1OH8 - chains B and E of the 4 polymer chains in the assembly; structure by X-ray diffraction, 2.90 A resolution.

== Chain B ==
Name: DNA mismatch repair protein muts
Organism: Escherichia coli
UniProt: P23909 (MUTS_ECOLI); residue numbers follow UniProt; this construct covers 1-800
Sequence (800 residues; each row starts with the number of its first residue):
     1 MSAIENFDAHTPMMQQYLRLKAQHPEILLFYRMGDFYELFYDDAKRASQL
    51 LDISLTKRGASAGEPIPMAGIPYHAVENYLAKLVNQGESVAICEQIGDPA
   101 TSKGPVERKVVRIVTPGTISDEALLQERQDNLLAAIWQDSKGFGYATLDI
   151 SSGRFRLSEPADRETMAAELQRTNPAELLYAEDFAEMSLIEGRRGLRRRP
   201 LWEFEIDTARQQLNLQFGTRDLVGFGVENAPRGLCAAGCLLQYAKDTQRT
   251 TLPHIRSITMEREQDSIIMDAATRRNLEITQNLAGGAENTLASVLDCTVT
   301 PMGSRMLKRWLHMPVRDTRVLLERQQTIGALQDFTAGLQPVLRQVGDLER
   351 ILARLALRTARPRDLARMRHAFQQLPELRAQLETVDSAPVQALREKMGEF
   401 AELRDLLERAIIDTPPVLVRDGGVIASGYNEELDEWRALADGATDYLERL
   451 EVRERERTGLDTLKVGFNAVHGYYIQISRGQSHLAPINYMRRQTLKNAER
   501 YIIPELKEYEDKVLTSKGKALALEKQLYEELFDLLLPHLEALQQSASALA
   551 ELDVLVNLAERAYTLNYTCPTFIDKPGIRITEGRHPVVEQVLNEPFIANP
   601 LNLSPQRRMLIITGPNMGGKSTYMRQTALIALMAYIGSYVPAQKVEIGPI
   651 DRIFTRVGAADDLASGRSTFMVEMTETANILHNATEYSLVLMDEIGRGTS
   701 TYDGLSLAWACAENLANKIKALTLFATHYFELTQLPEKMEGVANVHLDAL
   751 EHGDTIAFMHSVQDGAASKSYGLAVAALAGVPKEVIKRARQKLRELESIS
Not modelled in the structure: 1-13, 57-66, 95-107, 659-668
UniProt features mapped onto this chain:
  - binding site (ATP): Gly614 to Ser621
From the paper describing this entry:
  - binding site for the 31-nt DNA strand: Phe36, Glu38
  - mutagenesis - F36A: abolished binding to DNA (citing earlier work)
  - mutagenesis - E38A, E38Q: increased binding to homoduplex DNA (citing earlier work)

== Chain E ==
Molecule: 30-nt DNA strand
Sequence (30 nucleotides; numbered 1 to 30; the number before each row is that of its first residue):
     1 AGCTGCCAGGCACCAGTGTCAGCGTCCTAT
Not modelled in the structure: 15-30

== How chain B and chain E interact ==
Pairs across the interface (10):
  Arg32(B) with DC3(E), salt bridge to the phosphate
  Arg108(B) with DG2(E), salt bridge to the phosphate
  Asn468(B) with DG5(E), sugar contact; DC6(E), hydrogen bond to the phosphate
  Ala469(B) with DG5(E), phosphate contact
  Leu495(B) with DC6(E), phosphate contact; DC7(E), phosphate contact
  Lys496(B) with DC7(E), hydrogen bond to the phosphate; DA8(E), salt bridge to the phosphate
  Arg500(B) with DC6(E), salt bridge to the phosphate
Interface residues without a listed pair, chain B (9 interface residues in all): Gly34, Val470
Interface residues without a listed pair, chain E (8 interface residues in all): DA1, DT4

== In short ==
9 residues of chain B face 8 of chain E across their interface; the contacts include 2 hydrogen bonds and 4
salt bridges. Polar pairs include Asn468(B)-DC6(E), Lys496(B)-DC7(E) and Arg32(B)-DC3(E). From the paper: a
binding site for the 31-nt DNA strand at Phe36(B) and Glu38(B); E38A and E38Q of chain B increase binding to
homoduplex DNA.
Here chain B is DNA mismatch repair protein muts (Escherichia coli) and chain E is a 30-nt DNA strand. Entry
1OH8 (The crystal structure of E. coli muts binding to DNA with an unpaired thymidine) was determined by X-ray
diffraction, deposited together with 1OH5, 1OH6 and 1OH7.
